8TLQ - chains A and E of the 8 polymer chains in the assembly; structure by electron microscopy, 3.53 A resolution.

# Chain A
Molecule: DNA polymerase zeta catalytic subunit
From: Saccharomyces cerevisiae
Notes: EC 2.7.7.7
UniProt: P14284 (DPOZ_YEAST); residues 1-1504 here = UniProt positions 1-1504
Sequence (1538 residues; row label = number of the first residue in the row; numbers below 1 keep their minus sign (Met-33 is residue -33)):
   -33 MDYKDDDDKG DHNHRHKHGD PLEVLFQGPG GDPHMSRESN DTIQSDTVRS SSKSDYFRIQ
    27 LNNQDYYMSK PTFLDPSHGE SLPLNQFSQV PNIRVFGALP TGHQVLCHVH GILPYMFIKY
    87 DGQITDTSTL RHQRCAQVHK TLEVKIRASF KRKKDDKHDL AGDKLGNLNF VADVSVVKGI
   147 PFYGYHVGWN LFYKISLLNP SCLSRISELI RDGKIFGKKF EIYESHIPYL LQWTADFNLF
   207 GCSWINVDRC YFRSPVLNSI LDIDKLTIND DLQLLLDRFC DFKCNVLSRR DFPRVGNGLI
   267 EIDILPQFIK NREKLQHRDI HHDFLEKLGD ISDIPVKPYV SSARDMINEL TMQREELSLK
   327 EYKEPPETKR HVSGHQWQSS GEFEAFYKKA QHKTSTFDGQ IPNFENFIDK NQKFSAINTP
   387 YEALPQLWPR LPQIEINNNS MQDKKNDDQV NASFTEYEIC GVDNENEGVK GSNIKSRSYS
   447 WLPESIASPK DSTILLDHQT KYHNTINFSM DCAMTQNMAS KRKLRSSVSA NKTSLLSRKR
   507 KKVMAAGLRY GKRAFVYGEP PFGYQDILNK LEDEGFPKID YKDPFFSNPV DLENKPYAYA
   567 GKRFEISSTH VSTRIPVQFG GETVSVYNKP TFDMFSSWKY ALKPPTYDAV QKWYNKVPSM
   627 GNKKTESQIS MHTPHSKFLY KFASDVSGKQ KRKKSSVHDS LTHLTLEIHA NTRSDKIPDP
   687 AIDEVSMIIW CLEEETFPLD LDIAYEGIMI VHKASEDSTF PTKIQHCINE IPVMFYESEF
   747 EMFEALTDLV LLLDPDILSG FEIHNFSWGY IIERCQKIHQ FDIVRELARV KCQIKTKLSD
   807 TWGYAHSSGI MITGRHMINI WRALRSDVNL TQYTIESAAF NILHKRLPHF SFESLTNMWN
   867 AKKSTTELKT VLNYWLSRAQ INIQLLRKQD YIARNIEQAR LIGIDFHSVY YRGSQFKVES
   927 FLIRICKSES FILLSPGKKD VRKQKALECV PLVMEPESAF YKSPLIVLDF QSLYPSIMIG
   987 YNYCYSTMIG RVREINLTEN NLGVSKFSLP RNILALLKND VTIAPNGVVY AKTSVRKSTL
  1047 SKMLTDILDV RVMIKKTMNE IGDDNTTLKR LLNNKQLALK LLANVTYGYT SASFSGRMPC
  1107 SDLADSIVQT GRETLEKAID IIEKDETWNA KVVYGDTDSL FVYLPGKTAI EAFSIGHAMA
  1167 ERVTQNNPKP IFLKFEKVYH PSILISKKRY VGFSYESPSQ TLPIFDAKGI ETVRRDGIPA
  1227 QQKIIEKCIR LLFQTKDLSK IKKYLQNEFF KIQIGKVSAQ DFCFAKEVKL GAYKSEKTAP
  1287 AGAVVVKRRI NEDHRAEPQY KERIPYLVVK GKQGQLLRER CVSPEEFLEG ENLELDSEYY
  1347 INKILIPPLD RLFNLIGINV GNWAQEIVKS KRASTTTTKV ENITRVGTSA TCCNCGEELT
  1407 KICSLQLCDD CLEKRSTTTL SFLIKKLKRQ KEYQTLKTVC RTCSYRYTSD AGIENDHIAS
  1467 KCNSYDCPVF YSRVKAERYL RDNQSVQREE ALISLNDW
Not modelled in the structure: -33 to 19, 118-129, 298-302, 339-340, 399-512, 624-660, 801-802, 1374-1400, 1406, 1411-1412
Construct notes: initiating methionine (-33); expression tag (-32 to 0)
Curated features (UniProtKB/Swiss-Prot):
  - zinc finger: Cys1398 to Cys1417 (CysA-type)
  - motif: Cys1446 to Cys1473 (CysB motif)
  - binding site (Zn(2+)): Cys1398, Cys1401, Cys1414, Cys1417
  - binding site ([4Fe-4S] cluster): Cys1446, Cys1449, Cys1468, Cys1473
Metal / ion sites: Ca2+: Phe976, Asp1144 (together with 2'-deoxycytidine-5'-triphosphate); 4Fe-4S cluster Fe: Cys1446, Cys1449, Cys1468, Cys1473
Residues lining bound ligands:
  - 2'-deoxycytidine-5'-triphosphate (DCP): Phe976, Gln977, Ser978, Leu979, Tyr980, Pro981, Arg1057, Lys1086, Asn1090, Tyr1093, Thr1143, Asp1144, Lys1180
  - 4Fe-4S cluster (SF4): Arg852, Pro854, Cys1446, Cys1449, Cys1468, Cys1473, Val1475, Phe1476

# Chain E
Molecule: DNA polymerase zeta processivity subunit
From: Saccharomyces cerevisiae
UniProt: P38927 (REV7_YEAST); residues 1-245 here = UniProt positions 1-245
Sequence (245 residues; each row starts with the number of its first residue):
     1 MNRWVEKWLR VYLKCYINLI LFYRNVYPPQ SFDYTTYQSF NLPQFVPINR HPALIDYIEE
    61 LILDVLSKLT HVYRFSICII NKKNDLCIEK YVLDFSELQH VDKDDQIITE TEVFDEFRSS
   121 LNSLIMHLEK LPKVNDDTIT FEAVINAIEL ELGHKLDRNR RVDSLEEKAE IERDSNWVKC
   181 QEDENLPDNN GFQPPKIKLT SLVGSDVGPL IIHQFSEKLI SGDDKILNGV YSQYEEGESI
   241 FGSLF
Not modelled in the structure: 1, 104-107, 236-245

# How chain A and chain E interact
Residue-residue contacts - 61 pairs, chain A then chain E:
  Asn554(A) - Lys168(E)
  Pro555(A) - Val162(E)  hydrophobic
  Val556(A) - Val162(E)
  Val556(A) - Asp163(E)
  Val556(A) - Ser164(E)
  His576(A) - Glu172(E)  salt bridge
  Val577(A) - Leu156(E)
  Ser578(A) - Leu156(E)
  Ser578(A) - Arg160(E)  hydrogen bond (side chain-backbone)
  Ser578(A) - Val162(E)
  Ser578(A) - Ile171(E)
  Val592(A) - Asp157(E)
  Pro596(A) - His154(E)
  Phe598(A) - Leu150(E)
  Asp599(A) - Ile148(E)
  Met600(A) - Ile148(E)
  Met600(A) - Glu149(E)
  Phe601(A) - Ala147(E)
  Phe601(A) - Ile148(E)  hydrogen bond (backbone-backbone)
  Ser602(A) - Asn146(E)
  Ser602(A) - Ala147(E)  hydrogen bond (backbone-backbone)
  Ser603(A) - Ile145(E)
  Ser603(A) - Cys180(E)  hydrogen bond (backbone-backbone)
  Trp604(A) - Val144(E)
  Trp604(A) - Ile145(E)  hydrogen bond (backbone-backbone)
  Trp604(A) - Ala147(E)
  Trp604(A) - Leu150(E)
  Trp604(A) - Glu151(E)
  Trp604(A) - Leu152(E)
  Trp604(A) - Val178(E)
  Trp604(A) - Lys179(E)
  Trp604(A) - Cys180(E)
  Lys605(A) - Glu142(E)
  Lys605(A) - Ala143(E)
  Lys605(A) - Val144(E)
  Lys605(A) - Trp177(E)
  Lys605(A) - Val178(E)  hydrogen bond (backbone-backbone)
  Tyr606(A) - Tyr57(E)
  Tyr606(A) - Leu61(E)  hydrophobic
  Tyr606(A) - Ala143(E)  hydrogen bond (backbone-backbone)
  Tyr606(A) - Trp177(E)  hydrophobic
  Ala607(A) - Asn176(E)  hydrogen bond (backbone-backbone)
  Leu608(A) - Tyr57(E)  hydrogen bond (backbone-side chain)
  Leu608(A) - Asn176(E)
  Pro610(A) - Tyr27(E)
  Pro610(A) - Tyr57(E)  hydrophobic
  Pro610(A) - Phe141(E)  hydrophobic
  Pro611(A) - Tyr27(E)  hydrogen bond (backbone-side chain)
  Tyr613(A) - Asn25(E)
  Tyr613(A) - Val26(E)
  Tyr613(A) - Tyr27(E)
  Tyr613(A) - Pro28(E)
  Tyr613(A) - Asp136(E)  hydrogen bond
  Tyr613(A) - Asp137(E)
  Val616(A) - Tyr27(E)  hydrophobic
  Val616(A) - Pro28(E)  hydrophobic
  Val616(A) - Ser31(E)
  Trp619(A) - Arg50(E)
  Trp619(A) - His51(E)
  Tyr620(A) - Gln30(E)
  Tyr620(A) - Ser31(E)
Interface residues without a listed pair, chain A (29 interface residues in all): Lys609, Thr612, Ala615, Gln617
Interface residues without a listed pair, chain E (45 interface residues in all): Pro52, Leu54, Glu60, Tyr73, Leu165, Ser175

# In short
The interface between chain A and chain E involves 29 residues on one side and 45 on the other, with 11
hydrogen bonds and 1 salt bridge. Polar contacts include His576(A)-Glu172(E), Ser578(A)-Arg160(E) and
Leu608(A)-Tyr57(E). Bound to chain A: 2'-deoxycytidine-5'-triphosphate and 4Fe-4S cluster.
Chain A is DNA polymerase zeta catalytic subunit and chain E is DNA polymerase zeta processivity subunit, both
from Saccharomyces cerevisiae; the structure, Cryo-EM structure of the Rev1-Polzeta-DNA-dCTP complex, was
determined by electron microscopy (same publication as 8TLT).
